Entry 1LGT (X-ray diffraction, 1.70 A resolution); this record covers chain A.

# Chain A
Protein: Biphenyl-2,3-diol 1,2-dioxygenase
Source organism: Burkholderia xenovorans
Notes: EC 1.13.11.39
Reference sequence: P47228 (BPHC_BURCE); residues 2-298 here correspond to UniProt positions 1-297 (UniProt number = residue number - 1)
Sequence (297 residues; each row starts with the number of its first residue):
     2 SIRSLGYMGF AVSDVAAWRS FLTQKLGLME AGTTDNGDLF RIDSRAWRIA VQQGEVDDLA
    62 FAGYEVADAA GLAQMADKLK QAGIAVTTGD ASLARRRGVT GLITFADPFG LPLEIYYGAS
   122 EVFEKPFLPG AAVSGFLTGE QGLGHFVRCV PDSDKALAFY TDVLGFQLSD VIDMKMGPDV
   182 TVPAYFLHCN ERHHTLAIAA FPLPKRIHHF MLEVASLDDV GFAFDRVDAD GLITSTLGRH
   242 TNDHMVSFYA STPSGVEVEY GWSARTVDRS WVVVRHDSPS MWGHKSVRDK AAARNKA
Unresolved in the structure: 289-298
Bound ions: Fe2+ site 1: His146, His210, Glu260 (together with 2'-chloro-biphenyl-2,3-diol); Fe2+ site 2 near His189 (its only coordinating residue here)
Small-molecule neighbours:
  - 2'-chloro-biphenyl-2,3-diol (BP3), molecule 1: His146, Val148, Ile173, Met175, Phe187, His195, Ala198, Phe202, His209, His210, His241, Asn243, Asp244, Tyr250, Glu260, Pro280
  - 2'-chloro-biphenyl-2,3-diol (BP3), molecule 2: Leu204, Pro205, Lys206, Ile208, His209, Ser255, Gly256, Val257, Glu258
Reported in the primary citation:
  - Fe2+ coordination: His146, His210, Glu260
  - binding site for 2'-chloro-biphenyl-2,3-diol: Val148, Met175, Phe187, Phe202
  - conformationally variable residues (side-chain flip): Met175

# Summary
Bound to chain A: 2'-chloro-biphenyl-2,3-diol. His146, His210 and Glu260 coordinate Fe2+ site 1. The paper
reports a binding site for 2'-chloro-biphenyl-2,3-diol at Val148, Met175 and Phe187 among others; Fe2+
coordination by His146, His210 and Glu260.
Chain A is Biphenyl-2,3-diol 1,2-dioxygenase (Burkholderia xenovorans); the structure, CRYSTAL STRUCTURE OF
2,3-DIHYDROXYBIPHENYL 1,2-DIOXYGENASE (DHBD) COMPLEXED WITH 2'-Cl DIHYDROXYBIPHENYL (DHB), was determined by
X-ray diffraction together with 1LKD from the same study.
